5A9I - chain A; structure by X-ray diffraction, 2.84 A resolution.

# Chain A
Molecule: Solute carrier family 15 member 2
Source organism: Rattus norvegicus
Notes: fragment: extracellular domain, residues 410-601
UniProt: Q63424 (S15A2_RAT); residue numbers follow UniProt; this construct covers 410-601
Chain sequence (194 residues; each row starts with the number of its first residue):
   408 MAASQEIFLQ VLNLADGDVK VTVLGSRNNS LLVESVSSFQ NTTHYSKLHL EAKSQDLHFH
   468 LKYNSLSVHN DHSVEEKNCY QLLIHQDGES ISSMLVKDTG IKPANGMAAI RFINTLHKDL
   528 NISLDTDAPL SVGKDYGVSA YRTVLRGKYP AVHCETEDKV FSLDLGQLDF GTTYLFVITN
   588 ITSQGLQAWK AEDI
Modified residues: Mse408 (selenomethionine; parent Met); Mse501 (selenomethionine; parent Met); Mse514 (selenomethionine; parent Met)
Construct notes: expression tag (408-409)
Swiss-Prot annotation at these positions:
  - glycosylation (N-linked (GlcNAc...) asparagine): Asn435, Asn448, Asn528, Asn587

# Summary
Chain A is Solute carrier family 15 member 2 (Rattus norvegicus); the structure, Crystal structure of the
extracellular domain of PepT2, was determined by X-ray diffraction together with 5A9D and 5A9H from the same
study.
